Entry 4OI7 (X-ray diffraction, 3.10 A resolution); this record covers chains A and B of the 4 polymer chains in the assembly.

# Chain A (and B)
Name: Advanced glycosylation end product-specific receptor
Organism: Homo sapiens
Notes: chain B of this document is another copy of the same molecule, construct and numbering; everything in this record applies to it too
UniProtKB: Q15109 (RAGE_HUMAN); residues 23-237 here = UniProt positions 23-237
Amino-acid sequence (223 residues; row label = number of the first residue in the row):
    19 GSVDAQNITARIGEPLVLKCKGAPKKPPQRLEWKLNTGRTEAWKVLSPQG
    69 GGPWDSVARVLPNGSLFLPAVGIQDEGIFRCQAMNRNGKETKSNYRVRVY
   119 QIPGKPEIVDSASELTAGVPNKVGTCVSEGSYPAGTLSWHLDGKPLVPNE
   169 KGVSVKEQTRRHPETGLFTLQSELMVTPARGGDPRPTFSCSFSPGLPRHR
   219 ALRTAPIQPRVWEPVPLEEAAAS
Unresolved in the structure: 19-22, 234-241 (chain B: 19-20, 236-241)
Disulfide bonds: Cys-38/Cys-99, Cys-144/Cys-208
Sequence notes: expression tag (19-22, 238-241)
Swiss-Prot annotation at these positions:
  - glycosylation (N-linked (GlcNAc...) asparagine): Asn-25, Asn-81
What the authors report for this chain:
  - binding site for the 22-nt DNA strand: Lys-37, Lys-39, Lys-43, Lys-123, Arg-218

# Chain A / chain B interface
Pairs across the interface (22; chain A residue first):
  Ile-30(A) / Lys-44(B)
  Gly-31(A) / Lys-44(B)
  Gly-31(A) / Asn-81(B)
  Glu-32(A) / Asn-81(B)  hydrogen bond
  Pro-33(A) / Leu-79(B)  hydrophobic
  Pro-33(A) / Asn-81(B)
  Lys-43(A) / Glu-32(B)
  Leu-79(A) / Pro-33(B)  hydrophobic
  Leu-79(A) / Pro-87(B)
  Pro-80(A) / Pro-87(B)
  Pro-80(A) / Ala-88(B)  hydrophobic
  Asn-81(A) / Gly-31(B)  hydrogen bond (side chain-backbone)
  Asn-81(A) / Glu-32(B)
  Asn-81(A) / Pro-33(B)
  Asn-81(A) / Pro-87(B)  hydrogen bond (side chain-backbone)
  Asn-81(A) / Ala-88(B)
  Phe-85(A) / Leu-79(B)  hydrophobic
  Phe-85(A) / Phe-85(B)  hydrophobic
  Pro-87(A) / Leu-79(B)  hydrophobic
  Pro-87(A) / Pro-80(B)
  Ala-88(A) / Pro-80(B)  hydrophobic
  Gln-119(A) / Lys-44(B)  hydrogen bond
Also at the interface, not in a pair above, chain A (13 interface residues in all): Lys-44
Also at the interface, not in a pair above, chain B (14 interface residues in all): Arg-29, Ile-30, Lys-43, Gln-119

# Overview
13 residues of chain A face 14 of chain B across their interface, with 4 hydrogen bonds. Polar pairs include
Glu-32(A)/Asn-81(B), Asn-81(A)/Gly-31(B) and Asn-81(A)/Pro-87(B). The paper reports a binding site for the
22-nt DNA strand at Lys-37(A), Lys-39(A) and Lys-43(A) among others.
Chain A and chain B are both Advanced glycosylation end product-specific receptor (Homo sapiens); the
structure, RAGE recognizes nucleic acids and promotes inflammatory responses to DNA, was determined by X-ray
diffraction (same publication as 4OI8).
